Entry 8EMF (X-ray diffraction, 1.80 A resolution); this record covers chains A and B of the 3 polymer chains in the assembly.

# Chain A
Molecule: MHC class I antigen
Organism: Homo sapiens
Reference sequence: F4NBT2 (F4NBT2_HUMAN); residues 1-276 here correspond to UniProt positions 25-300 (UniProt number = residue number + 24)
Amino-acid sequence (276 residues; numbered 1 to 276; the number before each row is that of its first residue):
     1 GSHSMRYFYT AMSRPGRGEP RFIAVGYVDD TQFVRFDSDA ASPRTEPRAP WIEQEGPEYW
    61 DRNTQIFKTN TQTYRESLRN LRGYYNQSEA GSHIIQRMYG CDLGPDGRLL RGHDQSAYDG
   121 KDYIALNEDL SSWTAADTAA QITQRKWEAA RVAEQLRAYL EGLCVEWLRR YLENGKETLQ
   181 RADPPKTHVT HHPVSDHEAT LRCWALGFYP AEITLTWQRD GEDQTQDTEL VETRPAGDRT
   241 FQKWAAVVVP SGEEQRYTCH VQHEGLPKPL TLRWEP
Cystine bridges: C101-C164, C203-C259

# Chain B
Molecule: Beta-2-microglobulin
Organism: Homo sapiens
Reference sequence: P61769 (B2MG_HUMAN); residues 1-99 here correspond to UniProt positions 21-119 (UniProt number = residue number + 20)
Amino-acid sequence (100 residues; row label = number of the first residue in the row; numbering starts at 0):
     0 MIQRTPKIQV YSRHPAENGK SNFLNCYVSG FHPSDIEVDL LKNGERIEKV EHSDLSFSKD
    60 WSFYLLYYTE FTPTEKDEYA CRVNHVTLSQ PKIVKWDRDM
Cystine bridges: C25-C80
Construct notes: initiating methionine (0)
Curated features (UniProtKB/Swiss-Prot):
  - modified residue: Q2 (Pyrrolidone carboxylic acid)
  - glycosylation: I1 (N-linked (Glc) (glycation) isoleucine), K19 (N-linked (Glc) (glycation) lysine), K41 (N-linked (Glc) (glycation) lysine), K48 (N-linked (Glc) (glycation) lysine), K58 (N-linked (Glc) (glycation) lysine), K91 (N-linked (Glc) (glycation) lysine), K94 (N-linked (Glc) (glycation) lysine)

# Interface between chain A and chain B
Contacting residue pairs (65):
  F8(A) - S55(B)
  F8(A) - F56(B)
  Y9(A) - F56(B)
  T10(A) - F56(B)
  T10(A) - F62(B)
  M12(A) - S33(B)
  M12(A) - D34(B)
  R17(A) - D34(B)  salt bridge
  I23(A) - L54(B)  hydrophobic
  V25(A) - D53(B)
  V25(A) - L54(B)
  V25(A) - S55(B)
  Y27(A) - S55(B)
  Y27(A) - Y63(B)  hydrogen bond
  Q32(A) - D53(B)  hydrogen bond
  R35(A) - D53(B)  salt bridge
  R48(A) - D53(B)  salt bridge
  S92(A) - M0(B)
  H93(A) - M0(B)
  I94(A) - P32(B)  hydrophobic
  I94(A) - S33(B)
  Q96(A) - H31(B)  hydrogen bond
  Q96(A) - F56(B)
  Q96(A) - W60(B)  hydrogen bond (side chain-backbone)
  Q96(A) - F62(B)
  R97(A) - F56(B)
  M98(A) - F56(B)  hydrophobic
  M98(A) - K58(B)
  M98(A) - W60(B)  hydrophobic
  Q115(A) - W60(B)
  S116(A) - W60(B)
  A117(A) - W60(B)  hydrophobic
  D119(A) - M0(B)
  D119(A) - H31(B)
  G120(A) - R3(B)  hydrogen bond (backbone-side chain)
  G120(A) - H31(B)
  G120(A) - W60(B)
  D122(A) - W60(B)  hydrogen bond
  H192(A) - D98(B)  salt bridge
  R202(A) - D98(B)  hydrogen bond (side chain-backbone)
  R202(A) - M99(B)
  W204(A) - D98(B)
  W204(A) - M99(B)
  V231(A) - Q8(B)
  E232(A) - K6(B)  salt bridge
  E232(A) - Q8(B)  hydrogen bond (backbone-side chain)
  E232(A) - Y26(B)
  E232(A) - S28(B)  hydrogen bond
  T233(A) - Y26(B)
  R234(A) - Q8(B)  hydrogen bond
  R234(A) - Y10(B)
  R234(A) - M99(B)  hydrogen bond (side chain-backbone)
  P235(A) - Y10(B)  hydrogen bond (backbone-side chain)
  P235(A) - N24(B)
  P235(A) - Y26(B)
  P235(A) - L65(B)  hydrophobic
  A236(A) - R12(B)  hydrogen bond (backbone-side chain)
  A236(A) - N24(B)  hydrogen bond (backbone-side chain)
  G237(A) - R12(B)
  G237(A) - L65(B)
  D238(A) - R12(B)
  Q242(A) - Y10(B)
  Q242(A) - S11(B)  hydrogen bond (side chain-backbone)
  Q242(A) - R12(B)  hydrogen bond (side chain-backbone)
  W244(A) - M99(B)  hydrogen bond (side chain-backbone)
Other interface residues (no listed pair), chain A (39 interface residues in all): R6, R21, L206
Other interface residues (no listed pair), chain B (30 interface residues in all): I1, H13, P14, S57, R97

# In short
39 residues of chain A face 30 of chain B across their interface, with 17 hydrogen bonds and 5 salt bridges.
Polar pairs include R17(A)-D34(B), R35(A)-D53(B) and R48(A)-D53(B).
Here chain A is MHC class I antigen and chain B is Beta-2-microglobulin, both from Homo sapiens. Entry 8EMF
(Crystal structure of a HLA-B*35:01-NP6 epitope from 1977 H1N1 influenza strain) was determined by X-ray
diffraction, deposited together with 8V4Z, 8V50 and 8V51.
